Entry 6OKF (X-ray diffraction, 2.50 A resolution); this record covers chains A and B of the 4 polymer chains in the assembly.

[Chain A (and B)]
Protein: 3-oxoacyl-[acyl-carrier-protein] synthase 1
Organism: Escherichia coli (strain K12)
Notes: EC 2.3.1.41; chain B of this document is another copy of the same molecule, construct and numbering; everything in this record applies to it too
UniProtKB: P0A953 (FABB_ECOLI); residues 1-406 here = UniProt positions 1-406
Sequence (406 residues; row label = number of the first residue in the row):
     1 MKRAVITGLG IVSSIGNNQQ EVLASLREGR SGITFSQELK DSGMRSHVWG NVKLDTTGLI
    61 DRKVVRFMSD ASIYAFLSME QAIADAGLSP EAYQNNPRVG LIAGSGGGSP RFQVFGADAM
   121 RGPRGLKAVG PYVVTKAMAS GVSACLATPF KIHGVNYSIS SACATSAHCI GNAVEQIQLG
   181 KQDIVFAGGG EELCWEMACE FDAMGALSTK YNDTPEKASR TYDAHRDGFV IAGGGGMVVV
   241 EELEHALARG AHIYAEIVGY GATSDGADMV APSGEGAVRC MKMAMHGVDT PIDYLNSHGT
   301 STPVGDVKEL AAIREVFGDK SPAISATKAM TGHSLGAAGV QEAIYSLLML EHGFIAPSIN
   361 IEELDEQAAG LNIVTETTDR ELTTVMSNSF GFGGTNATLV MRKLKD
Disordered / not traced: 1, 406
Covalent attachments: compound MRJ linked to Cys163
Bound ions: Na+: Asn296, Ser297, Glu342, Ser387, Asn388
Ligand contacts:
  - MRJ (N-[2-(dodecanoylamino)ethyl]-N~3~-[(2R)-2-hydroxy-3,3-dimethyl-4-(phosphonooxy)butanoyl]-beta-alaninamide), molecule 1: Gly106, Gly107, Pro110, Ala162, Met197, Glu200, Phe201, Met204, Gly205, Ala206, Val270, Ala271, Pro272, His298, Thr300, Thr302, Val304, Gly305, His333, Leu335, Phe390, Gly391, Phe392
  - MRJ, molecule 2: Gln113, Val134, Ala137, Met138

[Chain A / chain B interface]
Contacting residue pairs - 144 pairs, chain A then chain B:
  Ser42(A) - Met120(B)
  Gly43(A) - Met120(B)
  Met44(A) - Met120(B)  hydrophobic
  Arg45(A) - Leu126(B)
  Phe67(A) - Met269(B)  hydrophobic
  Pro97(A) - Arg279(B)
  Gly106(A) - Met138(B)
  Gly106(A) - Ala139(B)  hydrogen bond (backbone-backbone)
  Gly107(A) - Gln113(B)
  Gly107(A) - Ala139(B)
  Pro110(A) - Gln113(B)
  Gln113(A) - Gly107(B)
  Gln113(A) - Pro110(B)
  Gln113(A) - Gln113(B)
  Gln113(A) - Glu196(B)  hydrogen bond (side chain-backbone)
  Gln113(A) - Glu200(B)  hydrogen bond
  Val114(A) - Gln113(B)
  Val114(A) - Ala117(B)  hydrophobic
  Val114(A) - Arg121(B)
  Ala117(A) - Val114(B)  hydrophobic
  Asp118(A) - Arg121(B)  salt bridge
  Met120(A) - Ser42(B)
  Met120(A) - Gly43(B)
  Met120(A) - Met44(B)  hydrophobic
  Met120(A) - Cys199(B)  hydrophobic
  Arg121(A) - Val114(B)
  Arg121(A) - Asp118(B)  salt bridge
  Arg121(A) - Trp195(B)
  Leu126(A) - Arg45(B)
  Leu126(A) - Cys199(B)
  Leu126(A) - Asp202(B)
  Leu126(A) - Ala203(B)
  Val129(A) - Ala203(B)  hydrophobic
  Gly130(A) - Ala203(B)
  Pro131(A) - Met204(B)
  Val133(A) - Glu200(B)
  Val134(A) - Glu200(B)
  Val134(A) - Phe201(B)  hydrophobic
  Val134(A) - Met204(B)  hydrophobic
  Val134(A) - Phe392(B)  hydrophobic
  Thr135(A) - Met269(B)
  Met138(A) - Gly106(B)
  Ala139(A) - Gly106(B)  hydrogen bond (backbone-backbone)
  Ala139(A) - Gly107(B)
  Ala139(A) - Ala139(B)  hydrophobic
  Ala139(A) - Ser160(B)
  Ser140(A) - Ser160(B)  hydrogen bond (backbone-side chain)
  Ser140(A) - Ser161(B)
  Ser140(A) - Ala162(B)  hydrogen bond (side chain-backbone)
  Ala144(A) - Met269(B)
  Ala144(A) - Phe392(B)
  Ala144(A) - Gly393(B)
  Ala147(A) - Ser264(B)
  Ala147(A) - Gly266(B)
  Thr148(A) - Gly266(B)
  Thr148(A) - Ala267(B)
  Thr148(A) - Asp268(B)
  Thr148(A) - Met269(B)
  Thr148(A) - Gly393(B)
  Lys151(A) - Gly266(B)
  Ile152(A) - Ser264(B)  hydrogen bond (backbone-side chain)
  Ile152(A) - Asp265(B)
  Ile152(A) - Gly266(B)  hydrogen bond (backbone-backbone)
  His153(A) - Thr263(B)
  His153(A) - Ser264(B)  hydrogen bond (backbone-backbone)
  His153(A) - Asp265(B)  hydrogen bond (side chain-backbone)
  His153(A) - Glu275(B)  salt bridge
  His153(A) - Arg279(B)  hydrogen bond (backbone-side chain)
  Gly154(A) - Thr263(B)
  Gly154(A) - Ser264(B)  hydrogen bond (backbone-backbone)
  Asn156(A) - Ser264(B)  hydrogen bond
  Asn156(A) - Gly393(B)
  Asn156(A) - Thr395(B)  hydrogen bond (backbone-side chain)
  Tyr157(A) - Ser160(B)
  Tyr157(A) - Ser161(B)
  Tyr157(A) - His168(B)
  Tyr157(A) - Asn172(B)  hydrogen bond
  Ser158(A) - Ile159(B)
  Ser158(A) - Ser160(B)  hydrogen bond (backbone-backbone)
  Ile159(A) - Tyr157(B)  hydrophobic
  Ile159(A) - Ser158(B)
  Ser160(A) - Ala139(B)
  Ser160(A) - Ser140(B)  hydrogen bond (side chain-backbone)
  Ser160(A) - Tyr157(B)
  Ser160(A) - Ser158(B)  hydrogen bond (backbone-backbone)
  Ser161(A) - Ser140(B)
  Ser161(A) - Tyr157(B)
  Ala162(A) - Met138(B)  hydrophobic
  Ala162(A) - Ser140(B)  hydrogen bond (backbone-side chain)
  His168(A) - Asn156(B)
  His168(A) - Tyr157(B)
  Asn172(A) - Tyr157(B)  hydrogen bond
  Asn172(A) - Asn172(B)  hydrogen bond
  Glu175(A) - Gln176(B)  hydrogen bond
  Glu175(A) - Lys181(B)  salt bridge
  Gln176(A) - Glu175(B)  hydrogen bond
  Leu179(A) - Leu179(B)  hydrophobic
  Lys181(A) - Glu175(B)  salt bridge
  Lys181(A) - Tyr260(B)
  Trp195(A) - Met120(B)  hydrophobic
  Trp195(A) - Arg121(B)
  Glu196(A) - Gln113(B)
  Cys199(A) - Met120(B)  hydrophobic
  Cys199(A) - Leu126(B)
  Glu200(A) - Gln113(B)  hydrogen bond
  Glu200(A) - Val133(B)
  Glu200(A) - Val134(B)
  Phe201(A) - Val134(B)  hydrophobic
  Asp202(A) - Leu126(B)
  Ala203(A) - Leu126(B)
  Ala203(A) - Val129(B)  hydrophobic
  Ala203(A) - Gly130(B)
  Met204(A) - Pro131(B)
  Met204(A) - Val134(B)  hydrophobic
  Tyr260(A) - Lys181(B)
  Ala262(A) - Val155(B)
  Thr263(A) - His153(B)
  Thr263(A) - Gly154(B)
  Ser264(A) - Ala147(B)
  Ser264(A) - Ile152(B)  hydrogen bond (side chain-backbone)
  Ser264(A) - His153(B)  hydrogen bond (backbone-backbone)
  Ser264(A) - Gly154(B)  hydrogen bond (backbone-backbone)
  Ser264(A) - Asn156(B)  hydrogen bond
  Asp265(A) - Ile152(B)
  Asp265(A) - His153(B)  hydrogen bond (backbone-side chain)
  Gly266(A) - Ala147(B)
  Gly266(A) - Lys151(B)
  Gly266(A) - Ile152(B)  hydrogen bond (backbone-backbone)
  Ala267(A) - Thr148(B)
  Asp268(A) - Thr148(B)
  Met269(A) - Phe67(B)  hydrophobic
  Met269(A) - Thr135(B)
  Met269(A) - Ala144(B)
  Met269(A) - Cys145(B)
  Met269(A) - Thr148(B)
  Glu275(A) - His153(B)  salt bridge
  Arg279(A) - Pro97(B)
  Arg279(A) - His153(B)  hydrogen bond (side chain-backbone)
  Phe392(A) - Val134(B)  hydrophobic
  Phe392(A) - Met138(B)  hydrophobic
  Gly393(A) - Ala144(B)
  Gly393(A) - Thr148(B)
  Gly393(A) - Asn156(B)
  Thr395(A) - Asn156(B)  hydrogen bond (side chain-backbone)
Interface residues without a listed pair, chain A (74 interface residues in all): Asn95, Ser105, Ser109, Ser143, Cys145, Val155, Met283
Interface residues without a listed pair, chain B (73 interface residues in all): Asn95, Ser105, Ala262, Met283, Gly394

[In short]
Chain A and chain B form an interface of 74 and 73 residues respectively; the contacts include 32 hydrogen
bonds and 6 salt bridges. Among the polar pairs are Asp118(A)-Arg121(B), His153(A)-Glu275(B) and
Glu175(A)-Lys181(B). Ligands of chain A: compound MRJ. Covalently linked compound MRJ: at Cys163(A).
Chain A and chain B are both 3-oxoacyl-[acyl-carrier-protein] synthase 1 (Escherichia coli (strain K12)); the
structure, Crosslinked Crystal Structure of Type II Fatty Acid Synthase Ketosynthase, FabB, and C16-crypto
Acyl Carrier Protein ..., was determined by X-ray diffraction together with 6OKG, 6OLT and 6OKC from the same
study.
